9OM6 - chains B and E of the 8 polymer chains in the assembly; structure by electron microscopy, 4.14 A resolution (low resolution: residue-level contacts below are approximate; hydrogen-bond / salt-bridge calls are withheld).

== Chain B ==
Protein: Syntaxin-1A
Source organism: Rattus norvegicus
UniProtKB: P32851 (STX1A_RAT); residues 1-267 here = UniProt positions 1-267
Chain sequence (267 residues; each row starts with the number of its first residue):
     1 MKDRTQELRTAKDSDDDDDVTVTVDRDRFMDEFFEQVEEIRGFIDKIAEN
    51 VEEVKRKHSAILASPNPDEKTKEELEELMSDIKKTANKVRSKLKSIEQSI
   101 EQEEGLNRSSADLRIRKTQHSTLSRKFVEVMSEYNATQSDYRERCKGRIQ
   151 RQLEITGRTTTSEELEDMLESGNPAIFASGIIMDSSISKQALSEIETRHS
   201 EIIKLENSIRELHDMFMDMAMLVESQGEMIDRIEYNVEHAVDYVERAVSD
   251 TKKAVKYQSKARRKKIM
Not modelled in the structure: 1-190, 259-267
Swiss-Prot annotation at these positions:
  - site: Lys-253, Ala-254 (Microbial infection: Cleavage)
  - modified residue (Phosphoserine): Ser-14, Ser-64, Ser-95, Ser-188
  - cross-link (Glycyl lysine isopeptide (Lys-Gly)): Lys-252 (interchain with G-Cter in SUMO), Lys-253 (interchain with G-Cter in SUMO), Lys-256 (interchain with G-Cter in SUMO)

== Chain E ==
Protein: Alpha-soluble NSF attachment protein
Source organism: Rattus norvegicus
UniProtKB: P54921 (SNAA_RAT); numbering as in UniProt (aligned over 1-295)
Chain sequence (296 residues; numbered 0 to 295; the number before each row is that of its first residue; numbering starts at 0):
     0 GMDTSGKQAEAMALLAEAERKVKNSQSFFSGLFGGSSKIEEACEIYARAA
    50 NMFKMAKNWSAAGNAFCQAAQLHLQLQSKHDAATCFVDAGNAFKKADPQE
   100 AINCLMRAIEIYTDMGRFTIAAKHHISIAEIYETELVDVEKAIAHYEQSA
   150 DYYKGEESNSSANKCLLKVAGYAAQLEQYQKAIDIYEQVGTSAMDSPLLK
   200 YSAKDYFFKAALCHFCIDMLNAKLAVQKYEELFPAFSDSRECKLMKKLLE
   250 AHEEQNVDSYTESVKEYDSISRLDQWLTTMLLRIKKTIQGDEEDLR
Not modelled in the structure: 289-295
Construct notes: expression tag (0)

== Interface between chain B and chain E ==
Residue-residue contacts (5; chain B residue first):
  Asn-207(B) with Ile-269(E)
  Arg-210(B) with Ile-269(E)
  Met-221(B) with Leu-198(E)
  Glu-224(B) with Ser-159(E)
  Arg-232(B) with Ser-157(E)
Other interface residues (no listed pair), chain B (8 interface residues in all): Glu-206, Met-217, Glu-228
Other interface residues (no listed pair), chain E (7 interface residues in all): Leu-197, Ser-201, Asp-204

== In short ==
Chain B and chain E form an interface of 8 and 7 residues respectively.
Chain B is Syntaxin-1A and chain E is Alpha-soluble NSF attachment protein, both from Rattus norvegicus; the
structure, 22bin20S complex (NSF-alphaSNAP-2:2 syntaxin-1a:SNAP-25), 4:2:2 alphaSNAP-syntaxin-1a-SNAP-25
subcomplex local refinement, hydrolyzing, class 23, was determined by electron microscopy, deposited together
with 9OJR, 9OJU, 9OJZ, 9OK3, 9OK5, 9OKC and 17 further entries.
